PDB entry 7KI1 | electron microscopy, 2.50 A resolution | chains B and G of the 6 polymer chains in the assembly

Chain B:
Protein: Guanine nucleotide-binding protein G(I)/G(S)/G(T) subunit beta-1
Organism: Homo sapiens
UniProtKB: P62873 (GBB1_HUMAN); residues 2-340 here = UniProt positions 2-340
Sequence (340 residues; numbered 1 to 340; the number before each row is that of its first residue):
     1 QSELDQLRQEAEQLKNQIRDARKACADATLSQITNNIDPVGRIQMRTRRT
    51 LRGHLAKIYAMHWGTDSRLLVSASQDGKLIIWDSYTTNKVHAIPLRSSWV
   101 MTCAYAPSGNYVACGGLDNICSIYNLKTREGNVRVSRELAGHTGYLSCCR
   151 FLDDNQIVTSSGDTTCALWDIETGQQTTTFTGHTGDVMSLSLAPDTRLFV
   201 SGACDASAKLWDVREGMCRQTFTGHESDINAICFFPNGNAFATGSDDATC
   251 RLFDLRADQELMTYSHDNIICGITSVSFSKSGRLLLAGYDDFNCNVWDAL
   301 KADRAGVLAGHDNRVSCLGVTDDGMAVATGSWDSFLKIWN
Not modelled in the structure: 1-2
Construct notes: expression tag (1)
Swiss-Prot annotation at these positions:
  - modified residue: Ser2 (N-acetylserine), His266 (Phosphohistidine)

Chain G:
Protein: Guanine nucleotide-binding protein G(I)/G(S)/G(O) subunit gamma-2
Organism: Homo sapiens
UniProtKB: P59768 (GBG2_HUMAN); numbering as in UniProt (aligned over 5-62)
Sequence (58 residues; each row starts with the number of its first residue):
     5 NTASIAQARKLVEQLKMEANIDRIKVSKAAADLMAYCEAHAKEDPLLTPV
    55 PASENPFR
Not modelled in the structure: 5

How chain B and chain G interact:
Pairs across the interface - 94 pairs, chain B then chain G:
  Glu3(B) - Ile9(G)
  Leu4(B) - Ser8(G)
  Leu4(B) - Ile9(G)
  Leu7(B) - Ile9(G)  hydrophobic
  Leu7(B) - Arg13(G)
  Leu7(B) - Val16(G)
  Glu10(B) - Val16(G)
  Glu10(B) - Lys20(G)  salt bridge
  Ala11(B) - Leu15(G)  hydrophobic
  Ala11(B) - Leu19(G)
  Leu14(B) - Val16(G)
  Leu14(B) - Leu19(G)
  Leu14(B) - Lys20(G)
  Lys15(B) - Leu19(G)
  Gln17(B) - Ala23(G)
  Ile18(B) - Leu19(G)  hydrophobic
  Ile18(B) - Ala23(G)  hydrophobic
  Ile18(B) - Arg27(G)
  Ala21(B) - Arg27(G)
  Arg22(B) - Arg27(G)
  Ala24(B) - Lys29(G)  hydrogen bond (backbone-side chain)
  Cys25(B) - Ile28(G)
  Cys25(B) - Lys29(G)  hydrogen bond (backbone-side chain)
  Cys25(B) - Val30(G)  hydrogen bond (backbone-backbone)
  Ala26(B) - Val30(G)  hydrophobic
  Asp27(B) - Lys29(G)  salt bridge
  Ala28(B) - Val30(G)
  Ala28(B) - Ser31(G)
  Leu30(B) - Ala34(G)  hydrophobic
  Ile33(B) - Ser31(G)
  Ile33(B) - Ala34(G)  hydrophobic
  Ile33(B) - Met38(G)
  Thr34(B) - Met38(G)
  Ile37(B) - Met38(G)  hydrophobic
  Ile37(B) - Glu42(G)
  Val40(B) - Leu51(G)  hydrophobic
  Ile43(B) - Leu50(G)
  Met45(B) - Leu50(G)  hydrophobic
  Arg48(B) - Phe61(G)
  Arg49(B) - Pro60(G)  hydrogen bond (side chain-backbone)
  Arg49(B) - Phe61(G)  hydrogen bond (side chain-backbone)
  Ser84(B) - Phe61(G)
  Tyr85(B) - Pro60(G)
  Tyr85(B) - Phe61(G)  hydrophobic
  Cys218(B) - Gln18(G)  hydrogen bond (backbone-side chain)
  Arg219(B) - Glu22(G)
  Thr221(B) - Glu22(G)  hydrogen bond
  Phe235(B) - Leu37(G)  hydrophobic
  Phe235(B) - Tyr40(G)  hydrophobic
  Phe235(B) - Cys41(G)  hydrophobic
  Pro236(B) - Tyr40(G)
  Asn237(B) - Tyr40(G)
  Ala240(B) - Leu37(G)  hydrophobic
  Leu252(B) - Leu37(G)  hydrophobic
  Asp254(B) - Ala33(G)
  Asp254(B) - Leu37(G)
  Arg256(B) - Arg27(G)
  Arg256(B) - Ile28(G)  hydrogen bond (backbone-backbone)
  Arg256(B) - Asp36(G)  salt bridge
  Ala257(B) - Ile28(G)
  Ala257(B) - Val30(G)  hydrophobic
  Ala257(B) - Ala33(G)  hydrophobic
  Asp258(B) - Ile25(G)
  Asp258(B) - Arg27(G)  salt bridge
  Gln259(B) - Val30(G)
  Leu261(B) - Val30(G)  hydrophobic
  Leu261(B) - Leu37(G)  hydrophobic
  Ser279(B) - Asp48(G)  hydrogen bond
  Ser279(B) - Leu50(G)
  Lys280(B) - Glu47(G)
  Lys280(B) - Asp48(G)
  Ser281(B) - Tyr40(G)
  Ser281(B) - Cys41(G)  hydrogen bond (backbone-side chain)
  Ser281(B) - His44(G)
  Ser281(B) - Asp48(G)  hydrogen bond
  Gly282(B) - Cys41(G)  hydrogen bond (backbone-side chain)
  Arg283(B) - Cys41(G)
  Arg283(B) - Leu51(G)
  Leu284(B) - Leu51(G)  hydrophobic
  Leu300(B) - Met38(G)  hydrophobic
  Leu300(B) - Cys41(G)  hydrophobic
  Asp323(B) - Pro49(G)
  Gly324(B) - Pro49(G)
  Gly324(B) - Leu50(G)
  Met325(B) - Pro49(G)  hydrophobic
  Met325(B) - Leu50(G)
  Met325(B) - Val54(G)  hydrophobic
  Met325(B) - Asn59(G)
  Met325(B) - Pro60(G)
  Ala326(B) - Phe61(G)  hydrophobic
  Val327(B) - Leu50(G)  hydrophobic
  Ile338(B) - Phe61(G)  hydrophobic
  Asn340(B) - Asn59(G)  hydrogen bond
  Asn340(B) - Phe61(G)
Other interface residues (no listed pair), chain B (58 interface residues in all): Trp63, Gln220, Val320
Other interface residues (no listed pair), chain G (40 interface residues in all): Ala12, Asp26, Ala35, Ala45, Glu58, Arg62

Summary:
The interface between chain B and chain G involves 58 residues on one side and 40 on the other, with 13
hydrogen bonds and 4 salt bridges. Polar pairs include Glu10(B)-Lys20(G), Asp27(B)-Lys29(G) and
Arg256(B)-Asp36(G).
Chain B is Guanine nucleotide-binding protein G(I)/G(S)/G(T) subunit beta-1 and chain G is Guanine
nucleotide-binding protein G(I)/G(S)/G(O) subunit gamma-2, both from Homo sapiens; the structure,
Taspoglutide-bound Glucagon-Like Peptide-1 (GLP-1) Receptor in Complex with Gs Protein, was determined by
electron microscopy, deposited together with 7KI0.
